Entry 8D1T (X-ray diffraction, 2.94 A resolution); this record covers chains A and H of the 3 polymer chains in the assembly.

# Chain A
Name: Ubiquitin carboxyl-terminal hydrolase 30
Source organism: Homo sapiens
Notes: EC 3.4.19.12
UniProt: Q70CQ3 (UBP30_HUMAN); numbering as in UniProt; present here: 64-178, 217-357, 432-502
Sequence (349 residues; row label = number of the first residue in the row; note: 105 numbers in that range are skipped by the numbering (no residue carries them; nothing is unmodelled there)):
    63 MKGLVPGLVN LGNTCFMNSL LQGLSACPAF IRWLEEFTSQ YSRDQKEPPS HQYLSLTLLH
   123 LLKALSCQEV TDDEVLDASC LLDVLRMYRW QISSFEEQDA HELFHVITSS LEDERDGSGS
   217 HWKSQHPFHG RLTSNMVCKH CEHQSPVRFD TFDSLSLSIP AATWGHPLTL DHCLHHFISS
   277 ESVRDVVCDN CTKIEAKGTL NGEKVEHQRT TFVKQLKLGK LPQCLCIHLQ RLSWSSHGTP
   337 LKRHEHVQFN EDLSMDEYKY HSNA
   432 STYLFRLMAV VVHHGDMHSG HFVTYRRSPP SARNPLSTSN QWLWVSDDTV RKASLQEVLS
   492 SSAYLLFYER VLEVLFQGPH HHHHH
Disordered / not traced: 63-65, 298-304, 508-516
Differences from the reference sequence: initiating methionine (63); linker (179-182, 358-360); engineered mutation Asp348 (Phe in Q70CQ3), Ser350 (Met in Q70CQ3), Glu353 (Ile in Q70CQ3); expression tag (503-516)
Glycans and other covalent adducts: compound PXW linked to Cys77
Ion coordination: Zn2+: Cys234, Cys237, Cys284, Cys287
Residues lining bound ligands: PXW ((1R,2R,4S,7E)-7-[amino(sulfanyl)methylidene]-2-{[(1P)-3-chloro-3'-(1-cyanocyclopropyl)[1,1'-biphenyl]-4-carbonyl]amino}-7-azabicyclo[2.2.1]heptan-7-ium): Asn72, Gly74, Asn75, Thr76, Phe78, Phe157, Glu158, Gln160, Asp161, Leu328, Ser329, Trp330, Pro336, Leu337, His444, Asp447, Met448, Gly451, His452, Phe453
Swiss-Prot annotation at these positions:
  - active site: Cys77 (Nucleophile), His452 (Proton acceptor)
  - mutagenesis: Cys77 (C77S: Loss of deubiquitinase activity and impaired ability to inhibit mitophagy. Increased TOMM20 ubiquitination)
  - cross-link (Glycyl lysine isopeptide (Lys-Gly)): Lys235 (interchain with G-Cter in ubiquitin), Lys289 (interchain with G-Cter in ubiquitin)

# Chain H
Name: mouse anti-huUSP30 Fab heavy chain
Source organism: Mus musculus
Notes: antibody fragment or engineered binder
Sequence (222 residues; each row starts with the number of its first residue):
     1 EVQLQQSGAE LVRPGASVKL SCTGSGFNIK DTYMHWVKQR PEQGLEWIGR IDPANGNTKY
    61 DPKFQGKATM TADTSSNTAY LQLSSLTSED TAVYYCARPD GYYGDYWGQG TTLTVSSAKT
   121 TAPSVYPLAP VCGDTTGSSV TLGCLVKGYF PEPVTLTWNS GSLSSGVHTF PAVLQSDLYT
   181 LSSSVTVTSS TWPSQSITCN VAHPASSTKV DKKIGGHHHH HH
Disordered / not traced: 1, 119, 137, 152, 156-163, 186-196, 202-204, 210-222

# Chain A / chain H interface
Residue-residue contacts - 8 pairs, chain A then chain H:
  Ala258(A) - Arg50(H)  hydrogen bond (backbone-side chain)
  Thr259(A) - His35(H)
  Thr259(A) - Arg50(H)  hydrogen bond (backbone-side chain)
  Trp260(A) - His35(H)
  Trp260(A) - Ala97(H)  hydrophobic
  Trp260(A) - Asp105(H)  hydrogen bond
  Gly261(A) - Pro99(H)
  Pro263(A) - Gly101(H)
Also at the interface, not in a pair above, chain A (6 interface residues in all): His262
Also at the interface, not in a pair above, chain H (9 interface residues in all): Val37, Trp47, Trp107

# Overview
6 residues of chain A face 9 of chain H across their interface, with 3 hydrogen bonds. Polar pairs include
Ala258(A)-Arg50(H), Thr259(A)-Arg50(H) and Trp260(A)-Asp105(H). Compound PXW is covalently linked to Cys77(A).
UniProt lists active-site residues Cys77(A) and His452(A) and one mutagenesis site on chain A.
Here chain A is Ubiquitin carboxyl-terminal hydrolase 30 (Homo sapiens) and chain H is mouse anti-huUSP30 Fab
heavy chain (Mus musculus). Entry 8D1T (Crystal structure of human USP30 in complex with a covalent inhibitor
552 and a Fab) was determined by X-ray diffraction.
